PDB entry 3F8I | X-ray diffraction, 2.29 A resolution | chains A and D of the 3 polymer chains in the assembly

== Chain A ==
Name: E3 ubiquitin-protein ligase UHRF1
Source organism: Mus musculus
Notes: fragment: YDG domain:
UniProt: Q8VDF2 (UHRF1_MOUSE); residues 418-628 here = UniProt positions 418-628
Amino-acid sequence (212 residues; each row starts with the number of its first residue):
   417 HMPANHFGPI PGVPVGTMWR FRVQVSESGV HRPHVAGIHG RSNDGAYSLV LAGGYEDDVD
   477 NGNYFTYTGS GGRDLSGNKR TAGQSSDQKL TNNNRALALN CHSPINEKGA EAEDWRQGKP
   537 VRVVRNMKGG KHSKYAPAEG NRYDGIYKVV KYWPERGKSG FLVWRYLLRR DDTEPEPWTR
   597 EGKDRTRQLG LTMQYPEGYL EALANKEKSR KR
Disordered / not traced: 623-628
Construct notes: expression tag (417); conflict Met418 (Val in Q8VDF2)

== Chain D ==
Molecule: 12-nt DNA strand
Sequence (12 nucleotides; each row starts with the number of its first residue):
   402 CCATGCGCTG AC
Modified residues: 5CM (5-methyl-2'-deoxy-cytidine-5'-monophosphate) at position 407

== Interface between chain A and chain D ==
Residue-residue contacts (31; chain A residue first):
  Phe437(A) with DC409(D), phosphate contact
  Arg438(A) with DG408(D), salt bridge to the phosphate; DC409(D), hydrogen bond to the phosphate
  His450(A) with DG406(D), base contact; DG408(D), sugar contact
  Val451(A) with DG406(D), base contact; 5CM_407(D), sugar contact; DG408(D), sugar contact
  Ala452(A) with DG406(D), phosphate contact; 5CM_407(D), phosphate contact
  Gly453(A) with 5CM_407(D), hydrogen bond to the phosphate
  Val466(A) with 5CM_407(D), base contact
  Ala468(A) with 5CM_407(D), hydrogen bond to the base; DG408(D), phosphate contact
  Gly469(A) with 5CM_407(D), hydrogen bond to the base
  Gly470(A) with 5CM_407(D), hydrogen bond to the base
  Tyr471(A) with 5CM_407(D), hydrogen bond to the phosphate
  Asp474(A) with 5CM_407(D), hydrogen bond to the base
  Tyr483(A) with 5CM_407(D), base contact
  Thr484(A) with 5CM_407(D), hydrogen bond to the base
  Ser486(A) with DG406(D), hydrogen bond to the phosphate; 5CM_407(D), phosphate contact
  Gly487(A) with DG406(D), phosphate contact
  Arg489(A) with 5CM_407(D), salt bridge to the phosphate
  Leu491(A) with DG406(D), base contact
  Lys495(A) with DG406(D), base contact
  Arg496(A) with DG406(D), hydrogen bond to the base; DG408(D), base contact
  Thr497(A) with 5CM_407(D), sugar contact
  Lys544(A) with DG408(D), salt bridge to the phosphate; DC409(D), salt bridge to the phosphate
Other interface residues (no listed pair), chain A (26 interface residues in all): Leu467, Gly485, Asn508, Asn509
Other interface residues (no listed pair), chain D (6 interface residues in all): DT405, DT410

== Summary ==
The interface between chain A and chain D involves 26 residues on one side and 6 on the other, with 10
hydrogen bonds and 4 salt bridges. Polar contacts include Ala468(A)-5CM_407(D), Gly469(A)-5CM_407(D) and
Gly470(A)-5CM_407(D).
Chain A is E3 ubiquitin-protein ligase UHRF1 (Mus musculus) and chain D is a 12-nt DNA strand; the structure,
Mouse UHRF1 SRA domain bound with hemi-methylated CpG, crystal structure in space group P21, was determined by
X-ray diffraction, deposited together with 3F8J and 3FDE.
